9ATL - chains C and H of the 11 polymer chains in the assembly; structure by electron microscopy, 3.26 A resolution.

Chain C (and H):
Molecule: Flagellin
Organism: Stenotrophomonas maltophilia
Notes: chain H of this document is another copy of the same molecule, construct and numbering; everything in this record applies to it too
UniProtKB: A0A2Y9U6E5 (A0A2Y9U6E5_STEMA); residues 1-392 here = UniProt positions 1-392
Chain sequence (392 residues; numbered 1 to 392; the number before each row is that of its first residue):
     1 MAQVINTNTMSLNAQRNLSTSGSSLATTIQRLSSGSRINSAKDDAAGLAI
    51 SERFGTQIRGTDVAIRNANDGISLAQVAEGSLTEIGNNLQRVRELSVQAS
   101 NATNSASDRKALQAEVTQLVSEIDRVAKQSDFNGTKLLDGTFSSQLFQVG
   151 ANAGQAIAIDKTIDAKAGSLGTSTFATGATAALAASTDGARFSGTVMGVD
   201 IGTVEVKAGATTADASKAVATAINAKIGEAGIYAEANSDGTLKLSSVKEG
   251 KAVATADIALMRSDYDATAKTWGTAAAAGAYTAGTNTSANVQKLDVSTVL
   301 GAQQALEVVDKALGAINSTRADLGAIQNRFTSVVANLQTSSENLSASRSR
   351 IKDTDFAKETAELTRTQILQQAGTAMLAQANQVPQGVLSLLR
Not modelled in the structure: 1, 392
Differences from the reference sequence: conflict Ser238 (Ala in A0A2Y9U6E5), Thr255 (Ala in A0A2Y9U6E5), Asn286 (Asp in A0A2Y9U6E5)

Chain C / chain H interface:
Pairs across the interface (20; chain C residue first):
  Leu18(C) - Gln3(H)
  Ala26(C) - Met10(H)  hydrophobic
  Ile29(C) - Met376(H)  hydrophobic
  Gln30(C) - Asn13(H)
  Leu32(C) - Met376(H)  hydrophobic
  Ser33(C) - Met376(H)
  Ser73(C) - Ser347(H)
  Ser73(C) - Arg350(H)  hydrogen bond
  Gln76(C) - Asn343(H)
  Glu84(C) - Ser332(H)  hydrogen bond
  Asn88(C) - Ser332(H)
  Glu115(C) - Asn328(H)  hydrogen bond
  Gln118(C) - Ile326(H)
  Gln118(C) - Arg329(H)  hydrogen bond
  Glu122(C) - Arg329(H)  salt bridge
  Glu122(C) - Val333(H)
  Arg125(C) - Val333(H)
  Gln129(C) - Gln155(H)
  Asn133(C) - Arg53(H)
  Gln367(C) - Gln379(H)
Other interface residues (no listed pair), chain C (29 interface residues in all): Ser19, Ser34, Arg66, Asn69, Ala114, Ser121, Val126, Phe132, Gln370, Thr374, Leu377, Asn381
Other interface residues (no listed pair), chain H (27 interface residues in all): Ala2, Ala14, Asn17, Arg37, Phe54, Val149, Ile157, Asp322, Ala325, Asn336, Gly386, Leu390

Overview:
29 residues of chain C and 27 residues of chain H are in contact, with 4 hydrogen bonds and 1 salt bridge.
Among the polar pairs are Glu122(C)-Arg329(H), Ser73(C)-Arg350(H) and Glu84(C)-Ser332(H).
Both chains are Flagellin (Stenotrophomonas maltophilia). Entry 9ATL (Cryo-EM of Stenotrophomonas maltophilia
flagellum) was determined by electron microscopy, deposited together with 9ATB.
